6AHR - chains A and D of the 12 polymer chains in the assembly; structure by electron microscopy, 3.92 A resolution.

[Chain A]
Molecule: H1 RNA
Source organism: Homo sapiens
Sequence (341 nucleotides; row label = number of the first residue in the row):
     1 AUAGGGCGGAGGGAAGCUCAUCAGUGGGGCCACGAGCUGAGUGCGUCCUG
    51 UCACUCCACUCCCAUGUCCCUUGGGAAGGUCUGAGACUAGGGCCAGAGGC
   101 GGCCCUAACAGGGCUCUCCCUGAGCUUCGGGGAGGUGAGUUCCCAGAGAA
   151 CGGGGCUCCGCGCGAGGUCAGACUGGGCAGGAGAUGCCGUGGACCCCGCC
   201 CUUCGGGGAGGGGCCCGGCGGAUGCCUCCUUUGCCGGAGCUUGGAACAGA
   251 CUCACGGCCAGCGAAGUGAGUUCAAUGGCUGAGGUGAGGUACCCCGCAGG
   301 GGACCUCAUAACCCAAUUCAGACUACUCUCCUCCGCCCAUU

[Chain D]
Molecule: Ribonuclease P protein subunit p29
Source organism: Homo sapiens
Notes: EC 3.1.26.5
UniProt: O95707 (RPP29_HUMAN); residues 1-220 here = UniProt positions 1-220
Sequence (220 residues; numbered 1 to 220; the number before each row is that of its first residue):
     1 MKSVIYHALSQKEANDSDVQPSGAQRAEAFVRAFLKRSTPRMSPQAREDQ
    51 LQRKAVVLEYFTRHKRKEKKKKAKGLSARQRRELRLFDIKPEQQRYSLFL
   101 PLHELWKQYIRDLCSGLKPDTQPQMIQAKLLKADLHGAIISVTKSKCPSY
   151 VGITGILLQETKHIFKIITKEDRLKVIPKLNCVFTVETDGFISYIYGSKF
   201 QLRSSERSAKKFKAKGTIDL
Disordered / not traced: 1-75
Curated features (UniProtKB/Swiss-Prot):
  - modified residue: Ser10 (Phosphoserine)

[Interface between chain A and chain D]
Pairs across the interface (32; chain A residue first):
  G6(A) - Cys147(D)  sugar contact
  G6(A) - Tyr150(D)  hydrogen bond to the base
  C7(A) - Lys146(D)  phosphate contact
  C7(A) - Cys147(D)  hydrogen bond to the sugar
  G8(A) - Lys146(D)  salt bridge to the phosphate
  G8(A) - Leu180(D)  sugar contact
  C118(A) - Arg79(D)  salt bridge to the phosphate
  C119(A) - Leu76(D)  hydrogen bond to the phosphate
  C120(A) - Ser77(D)  phosphate contact
  U121(A) - Arg81(D)  base contact
  U121(A) - Arg203(D)  sugar contact
  G122(A) - Arg81(D)  hydrogen bond to the base
  G122(A) - Arg85(D)  salt bridge to the phosphate
  G122(A) - Thr161(D)  phosphate contact
  G122(A) - Lys162(D)  sugar contact
  A123(A) - Thr161(D)  phosphate contact
  A123(A) - His163(D)  salt bridge to the phosphate
  A123(A) - Ile164(D)  phosphate contact
  A123(A) - Lys166(D)  sugar contact
  A123(A) - Val176(D)  sugar contact
  C125(A) - Glu83(D)  base contact
  C125(A) - Leu84(D)  base contact
  C125(A) - Asp88(D)  hydrogen bond to the base
  C336(A) - Tyr150(D)  hydrogen bond to the base
  C336(A) - Val176(D)  hydrogen bond to the sugar
  C337(A) - Ser149(D)  hydrogen bond to the sugar
  C337(A) - Tyr150(D)  sugar contact
  C337(A) - Leu174(D)  phosphate contact
  C337(A) - Lys175(D)  hydrogen bond to the phosphate
  C338(A) - Ser149(D)  hydrogen bond to the sugar
  C338(A) - Arg173(D)  salt bridge to the phosphate
  C338(A) - Lys175(D)  salt bridge to the phosphate
Also at the interface, not in a pair above, chain A (15 interface residues in all): U126, C128
Also at the interface, not in a pair above, chain D (25 interface residues in all): Arg82, Pro178

[In short]
The interface between chain A and chain D involves 15 residues on one side and 25 on the other, with 10
hydrogen bonds and 6 salt bridges. Polar contacts include G6(A)-Tyr150(D), G122(A)-Arg81(D) and
C125(A)-Asp88(D).
Here chain A is H1 RNA and chain D is Ribonuclease P protein subunit p29, both from Homo sapiens. Entry 6AHR
(Cryo-EM structure of human Ribonuclease P) was determined by electron microscopy together with 6AHU and 6AHV
from the same study.
